5ERO - chains A and C of the 3 polymer chains in the assembly; structure by X-ray diffraction, 2.55 A resolution.

Chain A (and C):
Name: Fusicoccadiene synthase
Organism: Phomopsis amygdali
Notes: EC 2.5.1.29; fragment: Geranylgeranyl diphosphate synthase, residues 382-719; chain C of this document is another copy of the same molecule, construct and numbering; everything in this record applies to it too
UniProtKB: A2PZA5 (FUSS_PHOAM); numbering as in UniProt (aligned over 389-719)
Sequence (349 residues; row label = number of the first residue in the row):
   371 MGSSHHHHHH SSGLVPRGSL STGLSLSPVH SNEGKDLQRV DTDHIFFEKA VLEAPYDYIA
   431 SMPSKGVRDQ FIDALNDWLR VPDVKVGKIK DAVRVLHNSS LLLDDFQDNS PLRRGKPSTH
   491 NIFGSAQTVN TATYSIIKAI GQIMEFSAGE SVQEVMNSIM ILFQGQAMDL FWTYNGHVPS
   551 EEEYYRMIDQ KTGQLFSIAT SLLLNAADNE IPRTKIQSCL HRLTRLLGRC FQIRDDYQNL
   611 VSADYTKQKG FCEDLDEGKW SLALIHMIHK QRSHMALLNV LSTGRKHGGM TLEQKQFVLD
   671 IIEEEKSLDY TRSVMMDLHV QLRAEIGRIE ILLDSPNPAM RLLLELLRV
Unresolved in the structure: 371-412, 521, 578-582 (chain C: 371-414, 639-642, 718-719)
Construct notes: initiating methionine (371); expression tag (372-388)
Swiss-Prot annotation at these positions:
  - binding site (isopentenyl diphosphate): Lys435, Arg438, His467, Arg484
  - binding site (Mg(2+)): Asp474, Asp478
  - binding site (dimethylallyl diphosphate): Arg483, Lys561, Thr562, Gln602, Asn609, Lys619, Lys629
  - mutagenesis: Asp474 (D474A: Abolishes prenyl transferase activity)
Bound ions: Co2+ site 1 near Asp447 (its only coordinating residue here); Co2+ site 2: Asp474, Asp478 (together with pamidronate); Co2+ site 3: Asp605 (together with pamidronate)
Ligand contacts: pamidronate (210): Leu471, Asp474, Asp475, Asp478, Arg483, Lys561, Thr562, Phe601, Gln602, Asp605, Asp606, Lys619, Asp624, Lys629
Reported in the primary citation:
  - Co2+ coordination: Asp474, Asp605
  - binding site for pamidronate: Arg483, Lys561, Lys619, Lys629
  - mutagenesis - D474A: abolished catalytic activity

Interface between chain A and chain C:
Residue-residue contacts (17):
  Val421(A) with Met645(C), hydrophobic
  Ala424(A) with Met645(C), hydrophobic
  Tyr428(A) with Phe667(C), hydrophobic
  Leu482(A) with Glu663(C)
  Gly485(A) with Glu663(C)
  Lys486(A) with Asp670(C), salt bridge
  Pro487(A) with Glu663(C); Gln664(C)
  Asn491(A) with Thr653(C); Gln664(C), hydrogen bond (backbone-side chain)
  Ile492(A) with Ala646(C); Asn649(C); Val650(C), hydrogen bond (backbone-backbone); Thr653(C), hydrogen bond (backbone-side chain)
  Phe493(A) with Ala646(C), hydrophobic; Asn649(C)
  Gln497(A) with Asn649(C), hydrogen bond
Interface residues without a listed pair, chain A (14 interface residues in all): Phe417, Ala420, Gly494

Overview:
The interface between chain A and chain C involves 14 residues on one side and 9 on the other; the contacts
include 4 hydrogen bonds and 1 salt bridge. Polar contacts include Lys486(A)-Asp670(C), Asn491(A)-Gln664(C)
and Ile492(A)-Thr653(C). The paper reports a binding site for pamidronate at Arg483(A), Lys561(A) and
Lys619(A) among others; D474A of chain A abolishes catalytic activity.
Chain A and chain C are both Fusicoccadiene synthase (Phomopsis amygdali); the structure, Crystal structure of
elongation domain of Phomopsis amygdali fusicoccadiene synthase complexed with cobalt ions and pamidronate,
was determined by X-ray diffraction (same publication as 5ER8, 5ERM and 5ERN).
